5SYE - chains A and B; structure by electron microscopy, 3.50 A resolution.

# Chain A
Molecule: Tubulin alpha chain
Organism: Sus scrofa
UniProtKB: B6A7R0 (B6A7R0_PIG); residues 1-437 here = UniProt positions 1-437
Amino-acid sequence (437 residues; numbered 1 to 437; the number before each row is that of its first residue):
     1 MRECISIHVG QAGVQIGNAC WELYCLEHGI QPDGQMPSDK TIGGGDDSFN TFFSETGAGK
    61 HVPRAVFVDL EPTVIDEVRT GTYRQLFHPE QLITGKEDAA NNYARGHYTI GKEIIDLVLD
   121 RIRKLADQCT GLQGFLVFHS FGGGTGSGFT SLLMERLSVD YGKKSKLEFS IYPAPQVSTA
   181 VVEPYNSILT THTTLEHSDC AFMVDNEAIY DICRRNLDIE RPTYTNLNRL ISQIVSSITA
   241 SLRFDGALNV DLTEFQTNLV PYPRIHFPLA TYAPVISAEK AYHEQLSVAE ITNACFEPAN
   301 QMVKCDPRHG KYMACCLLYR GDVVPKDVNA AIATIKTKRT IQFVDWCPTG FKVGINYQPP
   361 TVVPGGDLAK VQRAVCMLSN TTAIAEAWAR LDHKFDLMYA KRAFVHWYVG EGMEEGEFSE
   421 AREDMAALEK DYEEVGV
Unresolved in the structure: 37-46
Ion coordination: Mg2+: Glu71, Asp98 (together with GTP)
Ligand contacts:
  - GTP (guanosine-5'-triphosphate): Gly10, Gln11, Ala12, Gln15, Ile16, Asp69, Glu71, Asp98, Ala99, Ala100, Asn101, Ser140, Gly143, Gly144, Thr145, Gly146, Ile171, Thr179, Glu183, Asn206, Tyr224, Leu227, Asn228, Ile231
  - Peloruside A (POU): Asp120, Arg121, Arg123, Lys124, Asp127

# Chain B
Molecule: Tubulin beta chain
Organism: Sus scrofa
UniProtKB: P02554 (TBB_PIG); the author numbering skips numbers that UniProt does not, so the offset changes along the chain: 1-44 = UniProt 1-44; 47-360 = UniProt 45-358; 369-436 = UniProt 359-426
Amino-acid sequence (426 residues; each row starts with the number of its first residue; note: 10 numbers in that range are skipped by the numbering (no residue carries them; nothing is unmodelled there)):
     1 MREIVHIQAG QCGNQIGAKF WEVISDEHGI DPTGSYHGDS DLQL
    47 ERINVYYNEA AGNKYVPRAI LVDLEPGTMD SVRSGPFGQI FRPDNFVFGQ SGAGNNWAKG
   107 HYTEGAELVD SVLDVVRKES ESCDCLQGFQ LTHSLGGGTG SGMGTLLISK IREEYPDRIM
   167 NTFSVVPSPK VSDTVVEPYN ATLSVHQLVE NTDETYCIDN EALYDICFRT LKLTTPTYGD
   227 LNHLVSATMS GVTTCLRFPG QLNADLRKLA VNMVPFPRLH FFMPGFAPLT SRGSQQYRAL
   287 TVPELTQQMF DAKNMMAACD PRHGRYLTVA AVFRGRMSMK EVDEQMLNVQ NKNSSYFVEW
   347 IPNNVKTAVC DIPP
   369 RGLKMSATFI GNSTAIQELF KRISEQFTAM FRRKAFLHWY TGEGMDEMEF TEAESNMNDL
   429 VSEYQQYQ
Ligand contacts:
  - GDP (guanosine-5'-diphosphate): Gly10, Gln11, Cys12, Gln15, Ile16, Glu71, Ser140, Gly143, Gly144, Thr145, Gly146, Val171, Asp179, Glu183, Asn206, Tyr224, Leu227, Asn228
  - Peloruside A (POU): Asp120, Arg123, Lys124, Glu127, Gln293, Phe296, Asp297, Ala298, Lys299, Pro307, Arg308, Tyr312, Val335, Tyr342, Phe343
  - taxol (TA1): Glu22, Val23, Asp26, Leu217, Asp226, His229, Leu230, Ala233, Ser236, Pro274, Leu275, Thr276, Ser277, Arg278, Gln281, Arg320, Pro360, Arg369, Gly370, Leu371
UniProt features mapped onto this chain:
  - motif: Met1 to Ile4 (MREI motif)
  - binding site (GTP): Gln11, Glu71, Ser140, Gly144, Thr145, Gly146, Asn206, Asn228
  - binding site (Mg(2+)): Glu71
  - modified residue: Ser40 (Phosphoserine), Lys60 (N6-acetyllysine), Ser174 (Phosphoserine), Thr287 (Phosphothreonine), Thr292 (Phosphothreonine), Arg320 (Omega-N-methylarginine)
  - cross-link (Glycyl lysine isopeptide (Lys-Gly)): Lys60 (interchain with G-Cter in ubiquitin), Lys326 (interchain with G-Cter in ubiquitin)

# Interface between chain A and chain B
Contacting residue pairs (67; chain A residue first):
  Gln11(A) with Gly246(B); Gln247(B), hydrogen bond (side chain-backbone); Leu248(B); Asn249(B), hydrogen bond
  Glu71(A) with Asn249(B)
  Pro72(A) with Arg2(B); Arg48(B)
  Thr73(A) with Arg2(B), hydrogen bond; Arg48(B), hydrogen bond; Phe244(B)
  Asp76(A) with Arg48(B), salt bridge
  Gly95(A) with Met1(B)
  Lys96(A) with Met1(B); Arg2(B); Cys131(B)
  Glu97(A) with Met1(B); Cys131(B), hydrogen bond; Arg253(B), salt bridge
  Asp98(A) with Lys254(B), salt bridge
  Ala100(A) with Asp251(B); Arg253(B); Lys254(B); Val257(B)
  Asn101(A) with Lys254(B)
  Arg105(A) with Arg253(B)
  Gln176(A) with Leu333(B); Asn349(B)
  Val177(A) with Asp329(B); Leu333(B)
  Ser178(A) with Asp329(B), hydrogen bond (backbone-side chain); Asn349(B), hydrogen bond
  Thr179(A) with Lys352(B); Thr353(B), hydrogen bond (backbone-backbone)
  Ala180(A) with Asn258(B); Lys352(B)
  Val181(A) with Asn258(B), hydrogen bond (backbone-side chain); Ile347(B), hydrophobic; Pro348(B); Asn349(B); Asn350(B); Val351(B)
  Val182(A) with Val257(B); Asn258(B), hydrogen bond (backbone-side chain)
  Tyr210(A) with Met325(B); Lys326(B)
  Glu220(A) with Lys326(B)
  Arg221(A) with Ser324(B); Glu327(B), salt bridge
  Pro222(A) with Ser324(B), hydrogen bond (backbone-side chain); Met325(B); Lys326(B)
  Tyr224(A) with Gln247(B); Leu248(B); Met325(B), hydrophobic
  Leu397(A) with Glu345(B); Trp346(B)
  Met398(A) with Ile347(B), hydrophobic; Pro348(B)
  Lys401(A) with Phe262(B)
  Arg402(A) with Pro261(B)
  Ala403(A) with Pro261(B)
  Phe404(A) with Val260(B); Pro261(B), hydrogen bond (backbone-backbone)
  His406(A) with Val260(B); Pro263(B)
  Trp407(A) with Ala256(B), hydrophobic; Val260(B), hydrogen bond (side chain-backbone)
Other interface residues (no listed pair), chain A (36 interface residues in all): Gln15, Val74, Thr223, Lys394
Other interface residues (no listed pair), chain B (39 interface residues in all): Gln133, Arg164, Asp199, Pro245, Met323

# Overview
The interface between chain A and chain B involves 36 residues on one side and 39 on the other, with 13
hydrogen bonds and 4 salt bridges. Polar contacts include Asp76(A)-Arg48(B), Glu97(A)-Arg253(B) and
Asp98(A)-Lys254(B).
Here chain A is Tubulin alpha chain and chain B is Tubulin beta chain, both from Sus scrofa. Entry 5SYE
(Near-atomic resolution cryo-EM reconstruction of doubly bound Taxol- and peloruside-stabilized microtubule)
was determined by electron microscopy (same publication as 5SYC, 5SYF and 5SYG).
